Entry 6JM7 (X-ray diffraction, 1.57 A resolution); this record covers chain A.

# Chain A
Name: ofchtiv
Organism: Ostrinia furnacalis
Amino-acid sequence (393 residues; numbered 21 to 413; the number before each row is that of its first residue):
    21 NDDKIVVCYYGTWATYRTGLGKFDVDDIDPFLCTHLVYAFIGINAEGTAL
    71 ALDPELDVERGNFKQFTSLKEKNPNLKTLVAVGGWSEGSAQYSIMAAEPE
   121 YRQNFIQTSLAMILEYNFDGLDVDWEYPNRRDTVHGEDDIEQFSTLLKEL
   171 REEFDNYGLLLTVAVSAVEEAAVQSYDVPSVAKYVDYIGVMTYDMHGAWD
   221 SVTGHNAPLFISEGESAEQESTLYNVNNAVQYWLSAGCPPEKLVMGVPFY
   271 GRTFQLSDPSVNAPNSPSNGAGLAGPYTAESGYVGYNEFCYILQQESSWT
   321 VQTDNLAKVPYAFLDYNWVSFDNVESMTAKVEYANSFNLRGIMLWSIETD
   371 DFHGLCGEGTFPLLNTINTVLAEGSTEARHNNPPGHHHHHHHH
Unresolved in the structure: 21-22, 398-413
Disulfide bonds: C28-C53, C310-C376

# In short
Chain A is ofchtiv (Ostrinia furnacalis); the structure, Crystal structure of Ostrinia furnacalis Group IV
chitinase, was determined by X-ray diffraction (same publication as 6JM8 and 6JMB).
